9ODR - chain A; structure by X-ray diffraction, 2.42 A resolution.

== Chain A ==
Name: Protein cereblon
Source organism: Homo sapiens
Notes: fragment: TBD domain
Reference sequence: Q96SW2 (CRBN_HUMAN); numbering as in UniProt (aligned over 319-426)
Sequence (111 residues; each row starts with the number of its first residue):
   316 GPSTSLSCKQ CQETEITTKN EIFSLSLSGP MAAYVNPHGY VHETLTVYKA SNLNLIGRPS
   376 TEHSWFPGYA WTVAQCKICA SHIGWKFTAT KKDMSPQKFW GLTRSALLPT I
Not modelled in the structure: 316-317
Construct notes: expression tag (316-318); conflict S322 (Cys in Q96SW2), S343 (Cys in Q96SW2), S366 (Cys in Q96SW2)
Metal / ion sites: Zn2+: C323, C326, C391, C394
Ligand contacts: A1CAV ((3S)-3-(6-oxo-6,8-dihydro-2H,7H-spiro[furo[2,3-e]isoindole-3,4'-piperidin]-7-yl)piperidine-2,6-dione): V350, N351, P352, H353, H378, S379, W380, W386, W400, F402
Curated features (UniProtKB/Swiss-Prot):
  - binding site (Zn(2+)): C323, C326, C391, C394
  - binding site ((S)-thalidomide): H378, W380, W386
  - natural variant: C391 (C391R: In MRT2)
  - mutagenesis: Y384 (Y384A: Abolishes thalidomide-binding without affecting DCX protein ligase complex activity; when associated with A-386), W386 (W386A: Abolishes thalidomide-binding without affecting DCX protein ligase complex activity; when associated with A-384 ...)

== Summary ==
Ligands of chain A: compound A1CAV. C323, C326, C391 and C394 form the Zn2+ site. UniProt lists 4 Zn2+-binding
residues, 3 (S)-thalidomide-binding residues and 10 mutagenesis sites.
Chain A is Protein cereblon (Homo sapiens); the structure, Structure of CRBN TBD bound to compound C1, was
determined by X-ray diffraction (same publication as 9ODS).
